1A8V - chain A; structure by X-ray diffraction, 2.00 A resolution.

Chain A:
Name: Transcription termination factor rho
From: Escherichia coli
Notes: fragment: rna-binding domain
UniProt: P03002 (RHO_ECOLI); residue numbers follow UniProt; this construct covers 1-118
Amino-acid sequence (121 residues; each row starts with the number of its first residue; numbers below 1 keep their minus sign (Met-2 is residue -2)):
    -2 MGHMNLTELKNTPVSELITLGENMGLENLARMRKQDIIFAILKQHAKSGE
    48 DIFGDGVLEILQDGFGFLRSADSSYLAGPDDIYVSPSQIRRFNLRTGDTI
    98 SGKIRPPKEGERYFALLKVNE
Unresolved in the structure: -2, 69-73
Bound ions: Cu ion site 1: Gly-1, His0 (shared with 1 residue of chain B); Cu ion site 2: Glu47 (shared with 2 residues of chain B)

In short:
Gly-1 and His0 coordinate Cu ion site 1.
Chain A is Transcription termination factor rho (Escherichia coli); the structure, Structure of the
RNA-binding domain of the rho transcription terminator, was determined by X-ray diffraction (same publication
as 2A8V).
